7AZL - chains A and D of the 4 polymer chains in the assembly; structure by X-ray diffraction, 2.42 A resolution.

Chain A (and D):
Protein: Beta sliding clamp
Source organism: Escherichia coli 2-427-07_S4_C3
Notes: chain D of this document is another copy of the same molecule, construct and numbering; everything in this record applies to it too
UniProtKB: A0A073FMV0 (A0A073FMV0_ECOLX); numbering as in UniProt (aligned over 1-366)
Chain sequence (386 residues; each row starts with the number of its first residue; numbers below 1 keep their minus sign (Met-19 is residue -19)):
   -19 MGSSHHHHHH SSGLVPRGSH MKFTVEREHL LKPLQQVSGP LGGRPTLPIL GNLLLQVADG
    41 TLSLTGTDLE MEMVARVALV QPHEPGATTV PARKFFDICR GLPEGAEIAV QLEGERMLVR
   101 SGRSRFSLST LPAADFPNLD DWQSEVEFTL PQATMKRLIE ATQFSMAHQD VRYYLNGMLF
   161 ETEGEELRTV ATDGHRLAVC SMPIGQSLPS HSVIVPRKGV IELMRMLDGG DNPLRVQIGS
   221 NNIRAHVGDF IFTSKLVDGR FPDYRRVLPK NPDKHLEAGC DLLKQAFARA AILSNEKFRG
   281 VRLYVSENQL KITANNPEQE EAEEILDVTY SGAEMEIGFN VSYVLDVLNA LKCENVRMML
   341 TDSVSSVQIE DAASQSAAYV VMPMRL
Disordered / not traced: -19 to -2, 20-24 (chain D: -19 to -1, 21-24, 208-211)
Construct notes: initiating methionine (-19); expression tag (-18 to 0)

How chain A and chain D interact:
Residue-residue contacts (63; chain A residue first):
  Pro71(A) with Glu300(D)
  Lys74(A) with Ile272(D); Glu298(D), salt bridge; Glu300(D), salt bridge
  Asp77(A) with Ile272(D)
  Ile78(A) with Ile272(D)
  Gly81(A) with Arg269(D), hydrogen bond (backbone-side chain)
  Leu82(A) with Arg269(D)
  Pro83(A) with Arg269(D)
  Arg103(A) with Gln289(D); Glu303(D); Glu304(D); Ile305(D), hydrogen bond (backbone-backbone); Leu306(D); Asp307(D), salt bridge
  Ser104(A) with Arg269(D); Glu303(D); Glu304(D), hydrogen bond
  Arg105(A) with Glu301(D); Ala302(D); Glu303(D), hydrogen bond (backbone-backbone)
  Phe106(A) with Leu273(D), hydrophobic; Glu301(D); Ala302(D), hydrophobic; Glu304(D)
  Ser107(A) with Leu273(D); Glu300(D); Glu301(D), hydrogen bond (backbone-backbone)
  Leu108(A) with Leu273(D), hydrophobic; Glu300(D)
  Ser109(A) with Glu300(D), hydrogen bond (backbone-side chain)
  Arg269(A) with Gly81(D), hydrogen bond (side chain-backbone); Leu82(D); Pro83(D); Ser104(D); Phe106(D)
  Ile272(A) with Lys74(D); Asp77(D); Ile78(D)
  Leu273(A) with Lys74(D); Ser107(D); Leu108(D), hydrophobic
  Gln289(A) with Arg103(D)
  Glu298(A) with Lys74(D), salt bridge
  Glu300(A) with Pro71(D); Lys74(D), salt bridge; Ser107(D); Leu108(D); Ser109(D), hydrogen bond (side chain-backbone)
  Glu301(A) with Arg105(D), salt bridge; Phe106(D); Ser107(D), hydrogen bond (backbone-backbone)
  Ala302(A) with Arg105(D); Phe106(D), hydrophobic
  Glu303(A) with Arg103(D); Ser104(D); Arg105(D), hydrogen bond (backbone-backbone)
  Glu304(A) with Arg103(D); Ser104(D), hydrogen bond; Phe106(D)
  Ile305(A) with Arg103(D), hydrogen bond (backbone-backbone)
  Leu306(A) with Arg103(D)
  Asp307(A) with Arg103(D), salt bridge
Also at the interface, not in a pair above, chain A (29 interface residues in all): Gln265, Asn296
Also at the interface, not in a pair above, chain D (30 interface residues in all): Gln265, Glu276, Asn296

In short:
29 residues of chain A and 30 residues of chain D are in contact; the contacts include 12 hydrogen bonds and 7
salt bridges. Among the polar pairs are Lys74(A)-Glu298(D), Lys74(A)-Glu300(D) and Arg103(A)-Asp307(D).
Both chains are Beta sliding clamp (Escherichia coli 2-427-07_S4_C3). Entry 7AZL (DNA polymerase sliding clamp
from Escherichia coli with peptide 38 bound) was determined by X-ray diffraction (same publication as 7AZ5,
7AZ6, 7AZ8, 7AZC, 7AZD, 7AZE and 3 further entries).
